Entry 1BJQ (X-ray diffraction, 2.65 A resolution); this record covers chains A and B of the 4 polymer chains in the assembly.

# Chain A (and B)
Name: Lectin
Organism: Vigna unguiculata subsp. cylindrica
Notes: chain B of this document is another copy of the same molecule, construct and numbering; everything in this record applies to it too
Reference sequence: P05045 (LEC1_DOLBI); residues 1-253 here correspond to UniProt positions 23-275 (UniProt number = residue number + 22)
Sequence (253 residues; row label = number of the first residue in the row):
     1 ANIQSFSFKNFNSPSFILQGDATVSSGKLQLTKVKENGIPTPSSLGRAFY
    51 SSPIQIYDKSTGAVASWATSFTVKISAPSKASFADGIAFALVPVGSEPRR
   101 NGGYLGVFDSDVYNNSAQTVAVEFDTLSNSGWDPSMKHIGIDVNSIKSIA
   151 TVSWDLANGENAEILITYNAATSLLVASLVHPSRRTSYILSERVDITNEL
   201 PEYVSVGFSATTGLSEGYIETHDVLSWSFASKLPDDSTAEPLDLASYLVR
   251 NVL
Disordered / not traced: 79-80 (chain B: fully traced)
Sequence notes: conflict Leu-127 (Phe149 in P05045)
Bound ions: Mn2+: Glu-123, Asp-125, Asp-133, His-138; Ca2+: Asp-125, Leu-127, Asn-129, Asp-133
Ligand contacts: adenine (ADE): Leu-165, Ile-166, Thr-167, Val-176, Ala-177, Ser-178, Ile-189, Leu-244
Reported in the primary citation:
  - self-association interface (contacts with another copy of this molecule); pairs are residue here / residue on that copy: Pro-14/Tyr-203 (hydrophobic contact), Ser-187, Ile-189, Ser-191, Leu-244
  - binding site for adenine: Leu-165, Thr-167, Val-176, Ala-177, Ser-178, Val-180, Ile-189, Leu-244
  - specificity-determining residues: Leu-214, Ser-215, Tyr-218 (proposed by the authors, not directly observed)
  - specificity-determining residues: Leu-127
  - mutagenesis - L127F (Kd 28.4 mM): increased binding to Gal

# How chain A and chain B interact
Residue-residue contacts (37):
  Ala-1(A) / Ser-7(B)
  Ala-1(A) / Lys-9(B)
  Asn-2(A) / Ser-7(B)
  Asn-2(A) / Phe-8(B)
  Asn-2(A) / Lys-9(B)
  Asn-2(A) / Asn-10(B)
  Ile-3(A) / Phe-6(B)
  Ile-3(A) / Ser-7(B)  hydrogen bond (backbone-backbone)
  Gln-4(A) / Ser-5(B)
  Gln-4(A) / Tyr-50(B)  hydrogen bond
  Ser-5(A) / Gln-4(B)
  Ser-5(A) / Ser-5(B)  hydrogen bond (backbone-backbone)
  Phe-6(A) / Ile-3(B)
  Ser-7(A) / Ala-1(B)
  Ser-7(A) / Asn-2(B)
  Ser-7(A) / Ile-3(B)  hydrogen bond (backbone-backbone)
  Phe-8(A) / Asn-2(B)
  Lys-9(A) / Ala-1(B)
  Lys-9(A) / Asn-2(B)
  Asn-10(A) / Asn-2(B)
  Asn-12(A) / Gln-55(B)
  Asn-12(A) / Tyr-203(B)  hydrogen bond
  Pro-14(A) / Pro-53(B)
  Pro-14(A) / Tyr-203(B)  hydrophobic
  Tyr-50(A) / Gln-4(B)  hydrogen bond
  Tyr-50(A) / Ser-52(B)  hydrogen bond
  Ser-51(A) / Ser-51(B)
  Ser-51(A) / Ser-52(B)  hydrogen bond
  Ser-51(A) / Pro-53(B)
  Ser-52(A) / Tyr-50(B)  hydrogen bond
  Ser-52(A) / Ser-51(B)  hydrogen bond
  Ser-52(A) / Ser-52(B)
  Pro-53(A) / Pro-14(B)
  Pro-53(A) / Ser-51(B)
  Gln-55(A) / Asn-12(B)
  Tyr-203(A) / Asn-12(B)  hydrogen bond
  Tyr-203(A) / Pro-14(B)  hydrophobic
Other interface residues (no listed pair), chain A (20 interface residues in all): Ser-15, Arg-250
Other interface residues (no listed pair), chain B (20 interface residues in all): Ser-15, Arg-250

# In short
The chain A/chain B interface involves 20 residues from each chain, with 11 hydrogen bonds. Among the polar
pairs are Gln-4(A)/Tyr-50(B), Asn-12(A)/Tyr-203(B) and Tyr-50(A)/Ser-52(B). Chain A binds adenine. The paper
reports a binding site for adenine at Leu-165(A), Thr-167(A) and Val-176(A) among others; L127F of chain A
increases binding to Gal.
Both chains are Lectin (Vigna unguiculata subsp. cylindrica). Entry 1BJQ (The dolichos biflorus seed lectin in
complex with adenine) was determined by X-ray diffraction together with 1LUL, 1LU1 and 1LU2 from the same
study.
